8HWJ - chains A and B; structure by X-ray diffraction, 2.55 A resolution.

[Chain A (and B)]
Protein: CD-NTase-associated protein 12
Organism: Epilithonimonas lactis
Notes: chain B of this document is another copy of the same molecule, construct and numbering; everything in this record applies to it too
Reference sequence: A0A085BE66 (A0A085BE66_9FLAO); numbering as in UniProt (aligned over 148-312)
Chain sequence (165 residues; each row starts with the number of its first residue):
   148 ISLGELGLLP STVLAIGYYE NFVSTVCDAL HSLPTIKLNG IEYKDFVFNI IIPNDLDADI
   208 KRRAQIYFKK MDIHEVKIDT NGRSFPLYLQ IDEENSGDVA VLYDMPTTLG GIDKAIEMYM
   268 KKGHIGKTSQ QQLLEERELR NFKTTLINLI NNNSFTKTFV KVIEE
Disordered / not traced: 148-150 (chain B: 148-153, 268-271)
Residues lining bound ligands: 2BA ((2R,3R,3aS,5R,7aR,9R,10R,10aS,12R,14aR)-2,9-bis(6-amino-9H-purin-9-yl)octahydro-2H,7H-difuro[3,2-d:3',2'-j][1,3,7,9,2,8 ]tetraoxadiphosphacyclododecine-3,5,10,12-tetrol 5,12-dioxide): Gly164, Tyr165, Asn168, Phe169, Phe232, Leu234, Pro253, Thr254, Thr255
From the paper describing this entry:
  - binding site for 2BA: Tyr165, Asn168, Phe169, Pro233, Leu234, Asp251, Thr254, Thr255
  - contacts within the chain: Asn168-Thr172 (hydrogen bond)
  - self-association interface (contacts with another copy of this molecule); pairs are residue here / residue on that copy: Asp204-Ser301 (hydrogen bond), Met265, Lys269, His271, Ile272

[How chain A and chain B interact]
Pairs across the interface - 35 pairs, chain A then chain B:
  Leu153(A) - Tyr266(B)
  Leu155(A) - Pro157(B)
  Leu155(A) - Ala262(B)
  Leu155(A) - Tyr266(B)  hydrophobic
  Pro157(A) - Val160(B)  hydrophobic
  Thr159(A) - Tyr266(B)
  Val160(A) - Pro157(B)  hydrophobic
  Val160(A) - Leu161(B)  hydrophobic
  Val160(A) - Gly258(B)
  Val160(A) - Ile259(B)
  Val160(A) - Ala262(B)  hydrophobic
  Leu161(A) - Val160(B)  hydrophobic
  Leu161(A) - Leu161(B)  hydrophobic
  Ile163(A) - Lys261(B)
  Ile163(A) - Ala262(B)  hydrophobic
  Asn168(A) - Lys208(B)  hydrogen bond
  Asn168(A) - Thr254(B)  hydrogen bond (side chain-backbone)
  Lys208(A) - Asn168(B)  hydrogen bond
  Glu222(A) - Arg230(B)  salt bridge
  Glu222(A) - Phe232(B)
  Phe232(A) - Tyr235(B)  hydrophobic
  Tyr235(A) - Ser231(B)
  Tyr235(A) - Phe232(B)  hydrophobic
  Tyr235(A) - Pro233(B)
  Thr254(A) - Asn168(B)  hydrogen bond (backbone-side chain)
  Gly258(A) - Val160(B)
  Ile259(A) - Val160(B)  hydrophobic
  Lys261(A) - Ile163(B)
  Lys261(A) - Glu167(B)
  Ala262(A) - Leu155(B)  hydrophobic
  Ala262(A) - Val160(B)  hydrophobic
  Ala262(A) - Ile163(B)  hydrophobic
  Tyr266(A) - Gly154(B)  hydrogen bond (side chain-backbone)
  Tyr266(A) - Leu155(B)  hydrophobic
  Tyr266(A) - Thr159(B)
Interface residues without a listed pair, chain A (23 interface residues in all): Leu156, Gly164, Glu167, Ile263, Met265
Interface residues without a listed pair, chain B (26 interface residues in all): Gly164, Thr172, Thr255, Ile263, Met265

[Overview]
23 residues of chain A and 26 residues of chain B are in contact; the contacts include 5 hydrogen bonds and 1
salt bridge. Polar contacts include Glu222(A)-Arg230(B), Asn168(A)-Lys208(B) and Asn168(A)-Thr254(B). The
paper reports a binding site for 2BA at Tyr165(A), Asn168(A) and Phe169(A) among others; a self-association
interface involving Asp204(A), Met265(A) and Lys269(A) among others.
Both chains are CD-NTase-associated protein 12 (Epilithonimonas lactis). Entry 8HWJ (Bacterial STING from
Epilithonimonas lactis in complex with 3'3'-c-di-AMP) was determined by X-ray diffraction together with 8HY9
from the same study.
